PDB entry 3OJF | X-ray diffraction, 2.20 A resolution | chains A and C of the 4 polymer chains in the assembly

[Chain A (and C)]
Name: Enoyl-[acyl-carrier-protein] reductase (FabL) (NADPH)
Source organism: Bacillus cereus
Notes: EC 1.3.1.9; chain C of this document is another copy of the same molecule, construct and numbering; everything in this record applies to it too
UniProt: Q81GI3 (Q81GI3_BACCR); numbering as in UniProt (aligned over 1-256)
Amino-acid sequence (257 residues; numbered 1 to 257; the number before each row is that of its first residue):
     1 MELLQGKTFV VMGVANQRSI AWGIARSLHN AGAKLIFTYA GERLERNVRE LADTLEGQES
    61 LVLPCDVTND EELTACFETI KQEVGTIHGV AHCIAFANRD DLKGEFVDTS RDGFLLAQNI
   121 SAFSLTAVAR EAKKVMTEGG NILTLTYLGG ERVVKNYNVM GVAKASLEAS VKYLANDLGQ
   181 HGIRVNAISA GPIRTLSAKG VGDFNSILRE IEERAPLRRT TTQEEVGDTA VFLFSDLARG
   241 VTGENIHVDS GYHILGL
Sequence notes: expression tag (257)
Small-molecule neighbours:
  - IMJ ((2E)-N-[(1,2-dimethyl-1H-indol-3-yl)methyl]-N-methyl-3-(7-oxo-5,6,7,8-tetrahydro-1,8-naphthyridin-3-yl)prop-2-enamide): Ala95, Phe96, Ala97, Arg99, Leu102, Tyr147, Val154, Lys155, Asn156, Tyr157, Met160, Lys164, Pro192, Leu196, Ser197, Lys199, Val201, Phe204, Ile207
  - NADPH (NDP; NADPH dihydro-nicotinamide-adenine-dinucleotide phosphate): Gly13, Val14, Ala15, Ser19, Ile20, Ala40, Leu44, Cys65, Asp66, Val67, Thr68, Cys93, Ile94, Ala95, Phe96, Ile120, Leu145, Thr146, Tyr147, Tyr157, Lys164, Ala190, Gly191, Pro192, Ile193, Thr195, Leu196, Ser197, Phe204
Curated features (UniProtKB/Swiss-Prot):
  - active site (Proton acceptor): Tyr147, Tyr157
  - binding site (NAD(+)): Gly13, Ser19, Ile20, Asp66, Val67, Ile94, Lys164, Ile193 to Ser197
  - binding site (substrate): Ala97
  - site: Asn205 (Involved in acyl-ACP binding)

[Interface between chain A and chain C]
Contacting residue pairs (19):
  Tyr147(A) - Leu257(C)
  Arg152(A) - Arg152(C)
  Arg152(A) - Ile254(C)
  Arg152(A) - Leu255(C)
  Arg152(A) - Gly256(C)
  Val153(A) - Ile254(C)  hydrogen bond (backbone-backbone)
  Val153(A) - Leu255(C)
  Val153(A) - Gly256(C)  hydrogen bond (backbone-backbone)
  Ile207(A) - Leu257(C)  hydrophobic
  Tyr252(A) - Leu257(C)
  Ile254(A) - Arg152(C)
  Ile254(A) - Val153(C)  hydrogen bond (backbone-backbone)
  Leu255(A) - Arg152(C)
  Leu255(A) - Val153(C)
  Gly256(A) - Arg152(C)
  Gly256(A) - Val153(C)  hydrogen bond (backbone-backbone)
  Leu257(A) - Tyr147(C)
  Leu257(A) - Val154(C)
  Leu257(A) - Tyr252(C)
Also at the interface, not in a pair above, chain A (13 interface residues in all): Leu148, Val154, Ile211, His253
Also at the interface, not in a pair above, chain C (10 interface residues in all): His253

[In short]
Chain A and chain C form an interface of 13 and 10 residues respectively; the contacts include 4 hydrogen
bonds. Main-chain hydrogen bonds include Val153(A)-Ile254(C) and Val153(A)-Gly256(C). Chain A binds compound
IMJ and NADPH.
Chain A and chain C are both Enoyl-[acyl-carrier-protein] reductase (FabL) (NADPH) (Bacillus cereus); the
structure, Crystal Structure of the Bacillus cereus Enoyl-Acyl Carrier Protein Reductase with NADP+ and indole
naphthyridinone (Complex ..., was determined by X-ray diffraction (same publication as 3OJE).
